PDB entry 6Y9Z | electron microscopy, 4.80 A resolution (low resolution: residue-level contacts below are approximate; hydrogen-bond / salt-bridge calls are withheld) | chains C and D of the 13 polymer chains in the assembly

Chain C (and D):
Protein: Gag-Pol polyprotein
Organism: Human immunodeficiency virus 1
Notes: EC 3.4.23.16, 2.7.7.49, 2.7.7.7, 3.1.26.13, 3.1.13.2, 2.7.7.-, 3.1.-.-; chain D of this document is another copy of the same molecule, construct and numbering; everything in this record applies to it too
Reference sequence: P0C6F2 (POL_HV1LW); residues 1-220 here correspond to UniProt positions 133-352 (UniProt number = residue number + 132)
Chain sequence (220 residues; each row starts with the number of its first residue):
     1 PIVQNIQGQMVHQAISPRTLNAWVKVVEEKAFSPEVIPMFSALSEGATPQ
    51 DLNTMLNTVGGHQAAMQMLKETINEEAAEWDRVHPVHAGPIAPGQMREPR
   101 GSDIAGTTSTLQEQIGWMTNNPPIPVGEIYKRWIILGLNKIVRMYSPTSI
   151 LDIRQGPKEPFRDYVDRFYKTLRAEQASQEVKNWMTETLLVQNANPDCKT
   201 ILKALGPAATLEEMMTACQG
Cystine bridges: Cys198-Cys218

How chain C and chain D interact:
Pairs across the interface (24):
  Asn5(C) - Ile6(D)
  Val11(C) - Ile6(D)
  Ile15(C) - Glu45(D)
  Pro17(C) - Leu43(D)
  Arg18(C) - Arg18(D)
  Leu20(C) - Ala42(D)
  Gln50(C) - Glu45(D)
  Thr54(C) - Ala42(D)
  Asn57(C) - Glu35(D)
  Asn57(C) - Arg173(D)
  Thr58(C) - Glu35(D)
  Gly60(C) - Glu35(D)
  Gln63(C) - Asp166(D)
  Gln63(C) - Tyr169(D)
  Gln63(C) - Arg173(D)
  Ala64(C) - Val165(D)
  Ala64(C) - Asp166(D)
  Ala64(C) - Leu211(D)
  Gln67(C) - Tyr169(D)
  Gln67(C) - Leu211(D)
  Met68(C) - Glu212(D)
  Met68(C) - Met215(D)
  Met144(C) - Arg162(D)
  Met144(C) - Met215(D)
Other interface residues (no listed pair), chain C (24 interface residues in all): Gln7, Gln9, Ala14, Asn21, Val59, His62, Glu71, Tyr145
Other interface residues (no listed pair), chain D (20 interface residues in all): Gln7, Thr19, Ala22, Pro38, Met39, Lys170

In short:
24 residues of chain C face 20 of chain D across their interface.
Both chains are Gag-Pol polyprotein (Human immunodeficiency virus 1). Entry 6Y9Z (Structure of the native
full-length HIV-1 capsid protein in complex with Cyclophilin A from helical assembly ...) was determined by
electron microscopy (same publication as 6Y9V, 6Y9W, 6Y9X, 6Y9Y and 6ZDJ).
